8JKF - chains A and b of the 12 polymer chains in the assembly; structure by electron microscopy, 2.83 A resolution.

Chain A (and b):
Name: NS1
Source organism: Zika virus
Notes: chain b of this document is another copy of the same molecule, construct and numbering; everything in this record applies to it too
UniProtKB: A0A7U3RUT3 (A0A7U3RUT3_ZIKV); residues 3-354 here correspond to UniProt positions 797-1148 (UniProt number = residue number + 794)
Chain sequence (358 residues; row label = number of the first residue in the row; numbers below 1 keep their minus sign (His-3 is residue -3)):
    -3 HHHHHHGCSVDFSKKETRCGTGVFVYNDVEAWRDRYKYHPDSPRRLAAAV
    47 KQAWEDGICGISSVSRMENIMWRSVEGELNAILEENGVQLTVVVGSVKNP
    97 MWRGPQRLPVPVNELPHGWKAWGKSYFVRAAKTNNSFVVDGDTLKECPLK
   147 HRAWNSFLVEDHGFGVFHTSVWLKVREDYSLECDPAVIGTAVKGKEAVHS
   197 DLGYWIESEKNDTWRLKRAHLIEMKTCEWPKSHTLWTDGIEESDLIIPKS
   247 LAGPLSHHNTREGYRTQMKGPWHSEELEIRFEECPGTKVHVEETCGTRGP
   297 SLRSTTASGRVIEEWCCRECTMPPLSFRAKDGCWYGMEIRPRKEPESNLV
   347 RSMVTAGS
Disordered / not traced: -3, 353-354 (chain b: -3 to 0, 26-29, 353-354)
Differences from the reference sequence: expression tag (-3 to 2)
Disulfide bonds: Cys4-Cys15, Cys55-Cys143, Cys179-Cys223, Cys280-Cys329, Cys291-Cys312, Cys313-Cys316

Interface between chain A and chain b:
Residue-residue contacts - 8 pairs, chain A then chain b:
  Phe8(A) - Val6(b)  hydrophobic
  Phe8(A) - Lys11(b)
  Phe8(A) - Glu12(b)
  Phe8(A) - Thr13(b)
  Lys11(A) - Phe8(b)
  Thr13(A) - Phe8(b)
  Val162(A) - His2(b)
  Val162(A) - Gly16(b)
Interface residues without a listed pair, chain A (7 interface residues in all): Val6, Asp7, Glu12
Interface residues without a listed pair, chain b (9 interface residues in all): Asp7, Thr17

Overview:
The interface between chain A and chain b involves 7 residues on one side and 9 on the other.
Chain A and chain b are both NS1 (Zika virus); the structure, CryoEM structure of sNS1 complexed with Fab 3G2,
was determined by electron microscopy together with 8JQM from the same study.
